6YMO - chains B and D of the 4 polymer chains in the assembly; structure by X-ray diffraction, 2.02 A resolution.

Chain B:
Protein: 14-3-3 protein zeta/delta
Organism: Homo sapiens
UniProt: P63104 (1433Z_HUMAN); numbering as in UniProt (aligned over 1-230)
Amino-acid sequence (235 residues; numbered -4 to 230; the number before each row is that of its first residue; numbers below 1 keep their minus sign (Gly-4 is residue -4)):
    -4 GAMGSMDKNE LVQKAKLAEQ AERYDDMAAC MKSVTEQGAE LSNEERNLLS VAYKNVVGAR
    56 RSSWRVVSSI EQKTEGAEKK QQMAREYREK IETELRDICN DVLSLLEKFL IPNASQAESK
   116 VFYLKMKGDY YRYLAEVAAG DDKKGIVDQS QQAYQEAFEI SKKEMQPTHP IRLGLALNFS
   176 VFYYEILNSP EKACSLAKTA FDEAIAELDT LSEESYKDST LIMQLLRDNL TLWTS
Not modelled in the structure: -4 to 0
Construct notes: expression tag (-4 to 0)

Chain D:
Protein: Glucocorticoid receptor
UniProt: P04150 (GCR_HUMAN); residue numbers follow UniProt; this construct covers 611-623
Amino-acid sequence (13 residues; each row starts with the number of its first residue):
   611 RSYRQSSANL LCF
Not modelled in the structure: 611-614, 621-623
Modified residues: Ser617 (phosphoserine; SEP)
What the authors report for this chain:
  - post-translational modification sites: Ser617
  - mutagenesis - R614A (12-fold): decreased binding to 14-3-3 protein zeta/delta (chain B)

Interface between chain B and chain D:
Residue-residue contacts (23; chain B residue first):
  Ser45(B) with Leu620(D), hydrogen bond (side chain-backbone)
  Lys49(B) with Asn619(D); Leu620(D)
  Arg56(B) with Gln615(D), hydrogen bond; Ser617(D)
  Arg60(B) with Gln615(D), hydrogen bond
  Lys120(B) with Leu620(D)
  Met121(B) with Leu620(D), hydrophobic
  Asp124(B) with Leu620(D)
  Tyr125(B) with Leu620(D), hydrophobic
  Arg127(B) with Ser617(D)
  Tyr128(B) with Ser617(D); Asn619(D), hydrogen bond; Leu620(D)
  Leu172(B) with Ser616(D); Ser617(D); Ala618(D)
  Asn173(B) with Ser617(D); Ala618(D), hydrogen bond (side chain-backbone); Asn619(D), hydrogen bond (side chain-backbone)
  Val176(B) with Ser616(D)
  Leu220(B) with Ser616(D)
  Asn224(B) with Ser616(D), hydrogen bond (side chain-backbone)
Interface residues without a listed pair, chain B (16 interface residues in all): Gly169

In short:
16 residues of chain B face 6 of chain D across their interface; the contacts include 7 hydrogen bonds. Among
the polar pairs are Ser45(B)-Leu620(D), Arg56(B)-Gln615(D) and Arg60(B)-Gln615(D). The paper reports that
R614A of chain D reduces binding to 14-3-3 protein zeta/delta (chain B); a modification site at Ser617(D).
Here chain B is 14-3-3 protein zeta/delta (Homo sapiens) and chain D is Glucocorticoid receptor. Entry 6YMO
(Binary complex of 14-3-3 zeta with Glucocorticoid Receptor (GR) pS617 peptide) was determined by X-ray
diffraction together with 6YO8 and 6YOS from the same study.
